Entry 8TMS (X-ray diffraction, 2.30 A resolution); this record covers chain A.

# Chain A
Protein: Pectinesterase
Organism: Butyrivibrio fibrisolvens
Reference sequence: A0A1M5Z711 (A0A1M5Z711_BUTFI); numbering as in UniProt (aligned over 1-283)
Amino-acid sequence (306 residues; row label = number of the first residue in the row; numbers below 1 keep their minus sign (Met-22 is residue -22)):
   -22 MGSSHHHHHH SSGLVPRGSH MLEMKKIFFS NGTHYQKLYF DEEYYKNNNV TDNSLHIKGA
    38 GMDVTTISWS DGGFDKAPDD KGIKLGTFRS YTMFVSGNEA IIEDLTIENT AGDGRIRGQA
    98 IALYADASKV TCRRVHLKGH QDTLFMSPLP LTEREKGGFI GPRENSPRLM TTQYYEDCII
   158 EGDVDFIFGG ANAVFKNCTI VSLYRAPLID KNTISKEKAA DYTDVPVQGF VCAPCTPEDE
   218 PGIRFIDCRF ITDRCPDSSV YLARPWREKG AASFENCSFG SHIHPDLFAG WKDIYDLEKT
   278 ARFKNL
Disordered / not traced: -22 to -5
Differences from the reference sequence: initiating methionine (-22); expression tag (-21 to 0)
What the authors report for this chain:
  - catalytic residues: Asp119, Asp162, Arg241 (by similarity / conservation)

# Summary
From the paper: catalytic residues Asp119, Asp162 and Arg241.
Chain A is Pectinesterase (Butyrivibrio fibrisolvens); the structure, Crystal structure of bacterial pectin
methylesterase PmeC2 from rumen Butyrivibrio, was determined by X-ray diffraction, deposited together with
8TNE.
